6K7Y - chains B and D of the 20 polymer chains in the assembly; structure by electron microscopy, 3.60 A resolution.

[Chain B (and D)]
Protein: Calcium uniporter protein, mitochondrial
Organism: Homo sapiens
Notes: chain D of this document is another copy of the same molecule, construct and numbering; everything in this record applies to it too
UniProt: Q8NE86 (MCU_HUMAN); residues 73-348 here = UniProt positions 73-348
Amino-acid sequence (276 residues; numbered 73 to 348; the number before each row is that of its first residue):
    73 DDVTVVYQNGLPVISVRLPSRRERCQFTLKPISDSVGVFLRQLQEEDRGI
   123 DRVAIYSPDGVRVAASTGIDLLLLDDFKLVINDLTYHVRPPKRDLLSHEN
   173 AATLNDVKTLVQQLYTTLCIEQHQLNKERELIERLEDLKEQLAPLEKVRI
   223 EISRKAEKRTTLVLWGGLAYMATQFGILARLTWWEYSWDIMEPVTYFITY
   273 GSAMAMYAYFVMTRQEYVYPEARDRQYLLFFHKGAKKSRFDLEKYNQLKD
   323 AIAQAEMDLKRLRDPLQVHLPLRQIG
Not modelled in the structure: 346-348
Metal / ion sites: Ca2+: Glu264 (shared with 1 residue of chain A; 1 residue of chain C; Glu264(D) of chain D)
Small-molecule neighbours:
  - PLX ((9R,11S)-9-({[(1S)-1-hydroxyhexadecyl]oxy}methyl)-2,2-dimethyl-5,7,10-trioxa-2lambda~5~-aza-6lambda~5~-phosphaoctacosane-6,6,11-triol), molecule 1: Leu234, Val235, Leu236, Trp237, Gly238, Gly239, Ala241, Met243, Ser274, Ala277, Met278, Tyr281, Tyr289, Tyr291, Ala294, Arg295, Gln298
  - PLX, molecule 2: Phe247, Arg252, Trp255, Trp256
  - PLX, molecule 3: Val266, Phe269, Ile270, Gly273
  - PLX, molecule 4: Ala275, Tyr279, Phe282, Glu288
UniProt features mapped onto this chain:
  - region: Thr285 to Val290 (Juxtamembrane helix)
  - motif: Trp260 to Tyr268 (Selectivity filter)
  - binding site (Ca(2+)): Glu264
  - modified residue: Ser92 (Phosphoserine), Cys97 (S-glutathionyl cysteine), Lys332 (N6-acetyllysine)
  - mutagenesis: Ser92 (S92A: Decreased MCU current; when associated with A-57; S92A: Impairs calcium uptake, but has no effect on oligomerization and interaction with MICU1 and MICU2), Cys97 (C97A: Abolished glutathionylation in response to reactive oxygen species), Asp123 (D123R: No effect on calcium uptake in presence of high concentrations of calcium. Abolished dimerization of MCU), Lys180 (K180A: No effect on calcium uptake, oligomerization and interaction with MICU1 and MICU2), Cys191 (C191A: Does not affect glutathionylation in response to reactive oxygen species), Leu240 (L240W: Abolished calcium uptake), Ala241 (A241W: Abolished interaction with EMRE/SMDT1 and calcium uptake), Gly248 (G248W: Abolished calcium uptake), Glu257 (E257A: According to a report, inhibits calcium uptake. According to a subsequent report, does not affect greatly calcium uptake; E257S: Does not affect greatly calcium uptake), Ser259 (S259A: Does not inhibit calcium uptake. Strongly reduced sensitivity to ruthenium red inhibition; S259R: Prevents entrance of calcium into the pore), Trp260 (W260A/F/Y: Abolished mitochondrial calcium uptake), Asp261 to Glu264 (Dominant negative (DN) mutant; inhibits calcium uptake. Inhibits calcium channel activity ...), 14 further mutagenesis entries in UniProt
What the authors report for this chain:
  - binding site for cardiolipin: Arg297

[Interface between chain B and chain D]
Contacting residue pairs (61; chain B residue first):
  Tyr128(B) with Glu95(D), hydrogen bond
  Val133(B) with Arg96(D); Cys97(D); Gln98(D)
  Arg134(B) with Glu95(D), salt bridge; Arg96(D), hydrogen bond (backbone-backbone); Cys97(D); Gln98(D), hydrogen bond (backbone-backbone)
  Ala136(B) with Gln98(D), hydrogen bond (backbone-backbone); Phe99(D), hydrophobic; Glu118(D)
  Ala137(B) with Glu118(D), hydrogen bond (backbone-side chain)
  Ser138(B) with Glu117(D)
  Thr139(B) with Thr100(D)
  Asp142(B) with Lys102(D), salt bridge
  Leu143(B) with Leu83(D), hydrophobic; Thr100(D); Lys102(D)
  Leu168(B) with Lys102(D)
  Glu171(B) with Lys102(D); Ile104(D); Ser105(D), hydrogen bond
  Asn172(B) with Gly82(D); Ile104(D)
  Ala173(B) with Gly82(D); Pro103(D)
  Thr175(B) with Leu167(D)
  Leu176(B) with Leu167(D); Leu168(D)
  Val179(B) with Leu168(D), hydrophobic; Leu176(D), hydrophobic
  Leu236(B) with Tyr279(D), hydrogen bond (backbone-side chain)
  Trp237(B) with Val283(D), hydrophobic
  Leu240(B) with Tyr279(D), hydrophobic
  Met243(B) with Tyr272(D); Met276(D); Tyr279(D), hydrophobic
  Ala244(B) with Met276(D), hydrophobic
  Gln246(B) with Tyr272(D), hydrogen bond
  Phe247(B) with Phe269(D), hydrophobic; Tyr272(D), hydrophobic
  Leu250(B) with Tyr268(D); Phe269(D)
  Ala251(B) with Phe269(D), hydrophobic
  Thr254(B) with Phe269(D)
  Trp255(B) with Val266(D), hydrophobic; Phe269(D), hydrophobic
  Trp260(B) with Glu264(D), hydrogen bond; Pro265(D), hydrophobic; Tyr268(D), hydrophobic
  Glu264(B) with Glu264(D)
  Thr267(B) with Tyr268(D), hydrogen bond
  Val290(B) with Glu288(D)
  Tyr291(B) with Tyr279(D); Phe282(D), hydrophobic
  Pro292(B) with Phe282(D)
  Arg295(B) with Phe282(D); Arg286(D), hydrogen bond (side chain-backbone)
  Val340(B) with Asp330(D)
  Pro343(B) with Gln339(D); His341(D)
Also at the interface, not in a pair above, chain B (45 interface residues in all): Ser129, Val135, Leu146, Leu182, Leu186, Glu229, Gly239, His341, Leu342
Also at the interface, not in a pair above, chain D (42 interface residues in all): Tyr79, Asn81, Ser87, Gln114, Asp166, Val179, Lys180, Lys199, Arg333, Leu334

[Overview]
45 residues of chain B face 42 of chain D across their interface, with 11 hydrogen bonds and 2 salt bridges.
Among the polar pairs are Arg134(B)-Glu95(D), Asp142(B)-Lys102(D) and Tyr128(B)-Glu95(D). Chain B binds 4
copies of compound PLX. The paper reports a binding site for cardiolipin at Arg297(B).
Chain B and chain D are both Calcium uniporter protein, mitochondrial (Homo sapiens); the structure, Intact
human mitochondrial calcium uniporter complex with MICU1/MICU2 subunits, was determined by electron
microscopy, deposited together with 6K7X.
